PDB entry 5CUJ | X-ray diffraction, 2.08 A resolution | chains A and C of the 6 polymer chains in the assembly

# Chain A (and C)
Protein: Defensin-5
Notes: chain C of this document is another copy of the same molecule, construct and numbering; everything in this record applies to it too
Reference sequence: Q01523 (DEF5_HUMAN); residues 1-32 here correspond to UniProt positions 63-94 (UniProt number = residue number + 62)
Amino-acid sequence (32 residues; each row starts with the number of its first residue):
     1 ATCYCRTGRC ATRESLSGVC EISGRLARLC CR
Differences from the reference sequence: engineered mutation Ala27 (Tyr89 in Q01523)
Disulfides: Cys3-Cys31, Cys5-Cys20, Cys10-Cys30
Metal / ion sites: Ca2+: Glu21, Gly24 (shared with 2 residues of chain E; 2 residues of chain F)

# How chain A and chain C interact
Contacting residue pairs (9; chain A residue first):
  Arg9(A) - Arg9(C)
  Arg9(A) - Cys10(C)  hydrogen bond (side chain-backbone)
  Arg9(A) - Ala11(C)
  Cys10(A) - Arg9(C)  hydrogen bond (backbone-side chain)
  Ala11(A) - Arg9(C)
  Thr12(A) - Arg9(C)
  Leu16(A) - Arg28(C)
  Val19(A) - Leu26(C)  hydrophobic
  Arg28(A) - Leu16(C)
Interface residues without a listed pair, chain A (8 interface residues in all): Leu26
Interface residues without a listed pair, chain C (8 interface residues in all): Thr12, Val19

# Overview
The chain A/chain C interface involves 8 residues from each chain; the contacts include 2 hydrogen bonds. The
hydrogen-bonded pair is Arg9(A)-Cys10(C). Glu21(A) and Gly24(A) form the Ca2+ site.
Both chains are Defensin-5. Entry 5CUJ (Crystal structure of Human Defensin-5 Y27A mutant crystal form 2) was
determined by X-ray diffraction, deposited together with 5CUI and 5CUM.
